3BRV - chains A and B of the 4 polymer chains in the assembly; structure by X-ray diffraction, 2.20 A resolution.

# Chain A
Molecule: Inhibitor of nuclear factor kappa-B kinase subunit beta
Notes: EC 2.7.11.10; fragment: NEMO-binding
UniProt: O14920 (IKKB_HUMAN); residue numbers follow UniProt; this construct covers 701-745
Chain sequence (48 residues; each row starts with the number of its first residue):
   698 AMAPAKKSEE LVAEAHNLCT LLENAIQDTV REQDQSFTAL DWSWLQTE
Disordered / not traced: 698-704, 744-745
Sequence notes: expression tag (698-700)
Reported in the primary citation:
  - contacts within the chain: Asp738-Ser740, Phe734-Trp739 (hydrogen bond), Asp738-Trp741 (hydrogen bond)
  - post-translational modification sites: Ser740 (citing earlier work)

# Chain B
Molecule: NF-kappa-B essential modulator
From: Homo sapiens
UniProt: Q9Y6K9 (NEMO_HUMAN); residue numbers follow UniProt; this construct covers 44-111
Chain sequence (70 residues; each row starts with the number of its first residue):
    42 MWEQGAPETL QRCLEENQEL RDAIRQSNQI LRERCEELLH FQASQREEKE FLMCKFQEAR
   102 KLVERLGLEK
Disordered / not traced: 42-48, 110-111
Sequence notes: expression tag (42-43)
Curated features (UniProtKB/Swiss-Prot):
  - modified residue (Phosphoserine): Ser68, Ser85
  - cross-link: Lys111 (Glycyl lysine isopeptide (Lys-Gly) (interchain with G-Cter in ubiquitin))
  - natural variant: Glu57 (E57K: In IP), Lys90 (deletion: In IP)
  - mutagenesis: Ser68 (S68A: Increases formation of homodimers; S68E: Abolishes interaction with IKBKB; abolishes TNF-alpha induced NF-kappa-B activity), Ser85 (S85A: Decreases ubiquitination and abolishes nuclear export)
Reported in the primary citation:
  - self-association interface (contacts with another copy of this molecule); pairs are residue here / residue on that copy: Leu51-Leu51, Cys54-Cys54, Glu57-Arg62 (salt bridge), Leu61-Leu61, Val104-Val104 (hydrophobic contact), Leu107-Leu107 (hydrophobic contact), Leu51, Leu103
  - conformationally variable residues (side-chain flip): Phe97
  - post-translational modification sites: Ser68 (citing earlier work)

# Chain A / chain B interface
Contacting residue pairs (30):
  Ser705(A) - Glu57(B)  hydrogen bond (backbone-side chain)
  Ser705(A) - Leu61(B)
  Val709(A) - Ala64(B)  hydrophobic
  Cys716(A) - Ser68(B)
  Cys716(A) - Ile71(B)  hydrophobic
  Leu719(A) - Arg75(B)
  Glu720(A) - Ile71(B)
  Glu720(A) - Arg75(B)  salt bridge
  Ile723(A) - Arg75(B)
  Ile723(A) - Glu78(B)
  Ile723(A) - Leu79(B)  hydrophobic
  Thr726(A) - Phe82(B)
  Val727(A) - Glu78(B)
  Gln730(A) - Phe82(B)
  Gln730(A) - Ser85(B)  hydrogen bond
  Gln730(A) - Gln86(B)  hydrogen bond (side chain-backbone)
  Gln730(A) - Glu89(B)
  Ser733(A) - Glu89(B)  hydrogen bond
  Phe734(A) - Glu89(B)  hydrogen bond (backbone-side chain)
  Phe734(A) - Phe92(B)
  Phe734(A) - Leu93(B)  hydrophobic
  Thr735(A) - Phe92(B)
  Trp739(A) - Phe92(B)
  Trp739(A) - Lys96(B)
  Trp739(A) - Phe97(B)  hydrophobic
  Trp741(A) - Leu103(B)
  Leu742(A) - Lys96(B)
  Leu742(A) - Glu99(B)
  Leu742(A) - Ala100(B)  hydrophobic
  Leu742(A) - Leu103(B)
Interface residues without a listed pair, chain A (16 interface residues in all): Gln732
From the paper, about this interface:
  - pairs named by the authors: Gln730(A)-Ser85(B) (hydrogen bond), Ser733(A)-Glu89(B) (hydrogen bond), Phe734(A)-Glu89(B) (backbone contact), Phe734(A)-Leu93(B) (hydrophobic contact), Thr735(A)-Phe92(B) (hydrophobic contact), Trp739(A)-Phe97(B) (hydrophobic contact), Trp741(A)-Ala100(B) (hydrophobic contact), Phe92(B)-Trp739(A) (pi stacking)
  - interface residues, chain A: Trp739(A), Trp741(A), Leu742(A)
  - interface residues, chain A: Phe734(A) (by similarity / conservation)
  - hot spots on chain A (mutagenesis) - W739A/W741A (100-fold): decreased binding to NF-kappa-B essential modulator (chain B)
  - interface residues, chain B: Ser85(B), Phe92(B), Phe97(B)

# Summary
The interface between chain A and chain B involves 16 residues on one side and 19 on the other, with 5
hydrogen bonds and 1 salt bridge. Polar pairs include Glu720(A)-Arg75(B), Ser705(A)-Glu57(B) and
Gln730(A)-Ser85(B). The paper describes hydrogen bonds between Gln730(A) and Ser85(B) and Ser733(A) and
Glu89(B); a backbone contact between Phe734(A) and Glu89(B); hydrophobic contacts between Phe734(A) and
Leu93(B), Thr735(A) and Phe92(B) and Trp739(A) and Phe97(B) among others. From the paper: W739A/W741A of chain
A reduce binding to NF-kappa-B essential modulator (chain B); interface residues Trp739(A), Trp741(A) and
Ser85(B) among others.
Here chain A is Inhibitor of nuclear factor kappa-B kinase subunit beta and chain B is NF-kappa-B essential
modulator (Homo sapiens). Entry 3BRV (NEMO/IKKb association domain structure) was determined by X-ray
diffraction (same publication as 3BRT).
